Entry 6XUN (X-ray diffraction, 2.41 A resolution); this record covers chains H and L.

Chain H:
Molecule: Heavy chain
Source organism: Homo sapiens
Sequence (230 residues; row label = number of the first residue in the row; a row labelled like 82A-82C holds insertion residues (82A, then the next letters in order)):
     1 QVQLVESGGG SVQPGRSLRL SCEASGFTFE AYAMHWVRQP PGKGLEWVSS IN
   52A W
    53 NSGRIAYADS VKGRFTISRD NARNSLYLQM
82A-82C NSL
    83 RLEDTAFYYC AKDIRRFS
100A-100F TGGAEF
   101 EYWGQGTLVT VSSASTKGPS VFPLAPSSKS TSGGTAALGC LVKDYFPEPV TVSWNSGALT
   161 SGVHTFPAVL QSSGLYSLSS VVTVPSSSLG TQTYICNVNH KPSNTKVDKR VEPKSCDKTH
Not modelled in the structure: 128-133, 217-220
Disulfide bonds: Cys-22/Cys-92, Cys-140/Cys-196
What the authors report for this chain:
  - binding site for beta-D-galactopyranose: Arg-97
  - binding site for N-acetyl-alpha-neuraminic acid: Arg-98
  - binding site for N-acetylglucosamine: Gly-100B, Thr-100A
  - binding site for alpha-L-fucopyranose: Ala-100D

Chain L:
Molecule: Light chain
Source organism: Homo sapiens
Sequence (218 residues; each row starts with the number of its first residue; note: 1 number in that range is skipped by the numbering (no residue carries it; nothing is unmodelled there); a row labelled like 30A-30B holds insertion residues (30A, then the next letters in order)):
     1 QSVLTQPPS
    11 ASGTPGQRVT ISCSGSSSNI
30A-30B GS
    31 NFVYWYQQLP GTAPKLLIYR NNQRPSGVPD RFSGSRSGTS ASLAISGLRS EDEADYYCAA
    91 WDDSL
95A-95C GGH
    96 YVFGTGTKVT VLRTVAAPSV FIFPPSDEQL KSGTASVVCL LNNFYPREAK VQWKVDNALQ
   156 SGNSQESVTE QDSKDSTYSL SSTLTLSKAD YEKHKVYACE VTHQGLSSPV TKSFNRGEC
Not modelled in the structure: 214
Disulfide bonds: Cys-23/Cys-88, Cys-134/Cys-194
What the authors report for this chain:
  - binding site for alpha-L-fucopyranose: Phe-32, Tyr-34
  - binding site for N-acetylglucosamine: Trp-91

How chain H and chain L interact:
Residue-residue contacts (68; chain H residue first):
  Val-37(H) / Phe-98(L)  hydrophobic
  Gln-39(H) / Gln-38(L)  hydrogen bond
  Gln-39(H) / Tyr-87(L)
  Lys-43(H) / Tyr-87(L)  hydrogen bond (backbone-side chain)
  Gly-44(H) / Tyr-87(L)
  Leu-45(H) / Pro-44(L)  hydrophobic
  Leu-45(H) / Tyr-87(L)  hydrophobic
  Leu-45(H) / Phe-98(L)
  Glu-46(H) / Phe-98(L)
  Trp-47(H) / Tyr-96(L)  hydrophobic
  Trp-47(H) / Phe-98(L)
  Asp-61(H) / Gln-1(L)
  Tyr-91(H) / Gln-38(L)  hydrogen bond
  Tyr-91(H) / Ala-43(L)  hydrophobic
  Tyr-91(H) / Pro-44(L)
  Ile-96(H) / Leu-46(L)  hydrophobic
  Ile-96(H) / Tyr-49(L)  hydrophobic
  Ile-96(H) / Arg-50(L)
  Arg-97(H) / Arg-50(L)
  Gly-100C(H) / Trp-91(L)
  Ala-100D(H) / Tyr-96(L)
  Glu-100E(H) / Tyr-34(L)  hydrogen bond
  Glu-100E(H) / Arg-50(L)  salt bridge
  Phe-100F(H) / Tyr-36(L)  hydrogen bond (backbone-side chain)
  Phe-100F(H) / Leu-46(L)
  Phe-100F(H) / Tyr-96(L)  hydrophobic
  Phe-100F(H) / Phe-98(L)  hydrophobic
  Glu-101(H) / Leu-46(L)
  Trp-103(H) / Tyr-36(L)  hydrophobic
  Trp-103(H) / Pro-44(L)
  Trp-103(H) / Lys-45(L)
  Trp-103(H) / Phe-98(L)  hydrophobic
  Gly-104(H) / Ala-43(L)
  Gln-105(H) / Thr-42(L)
  Gln-105(H) / Ala-43(L)  hydrogen bond (side chain-backbone)
  Gln-105(H) / Lys-45(L)
  Phe-122(H) / Ser-121(L)
  Phe-122(H) / Gln-124(L)
  Pro-123(H) / Ser-121(L)
  Leu-124(H) / Phe-118(L)
  Leu-124(H) / Val-133(L)  hydrophobic
  Ala-125(H) / Phe-118(L)
  Thr-135(H) / Phe-116(L)
  Ala-137(H) / Phe-116(L)  hydrophobic
  Ala-137(H) / Phe-118(L)
  Leu-141(H) / Ser-131(L)
  Lys-143(H) / Gln-124(L)
  Lys-143(H) / Ser-131(L)
  His-164(H) / Asn-137(L)
  His-164(H) / Asn-138(L)  hydrogen bond
  His-164(H) / Ser-174(L)
  Phe-166(H) / Leu-135(L)  hydrophobic
  Phe-166(H) / Ser-162(L)
  Phe-166(H) / Thr-164(L)
  Phe-166(H) / Ser-174(L)
  Phe-166(H) / Leu-175(L)
  Phe-166(H) / Ser-176(L)
  Pro-167(H) / Ser-162(L)  hydrogen bond (backbone-side chain)
  Pro-167(H) / Val-163(L)
  Val-169(H) / Gln-160(L)
  Val-169(H) / Glu-161(L)
  Val-169(H) / Ser-162(L)
  Leu-170(H) / Gln-160(L)  hydrogen bond (backbone-side chain)
  Gln-171(H) / Gln-160(L)
  Val-181(H) / Leu-135(L)  hydrophobic
  Thr-183(H) / Asn-137(L)
  Lys-209(H) / Glu-123(L)  salt bridge
  Cys-216(H) / Glu-213(L)  hydrogen bond (side chain-backbone)
Also at the interface, not in a pair above, chain H (42 interface residues in all): Val-121, Pro-126, Leu-138, Ser-179, Lys-214
Also at the interface, not in a pair above, chain L (40 interface residues in all): Gly-41, His-95C, Asp-122, Thr-129, Asp-167, Thr-180

Summary:
42 residues of chain H and 40 residues of chain L are in contact; the contacts include 10 hydrogen bonds and 2
salt bridges. Polar pairs include Glu-100E(H)/Arg-50(L), Lys-209(H)/Glu-123(L) and Gln-39(H)/Gln-38(L). The
paper reports a binding site for N-acetylglucosamine at Thr-100A(H), Gly-100B(H) and Trp-91(L); a binding site
for alpha-L-fucopyranose at Ala-100D(H) and Phe-32(L) among others.
Chain H is Heavy chain and chain L is Light chain, both from Homo sapiens; the structure, Ab 5b1 bound to
CA19-9, was determined by X-ray diffraction (same publication as 6XUK, 6XUL, 6XTG and 6XUD).
